5DYZ - chains A and C; structure by X-ray diffraction, 1.97 A resolution.

== Chain A (and C) ==
Molecule: Bifunctional P-450/NADPH-P450 reductase
Source organism: Bacillus megaterium
Notes: EC 1.14.14.1, 1.6.2.4; chain C of this document is another copy of the same molecule, construct and numbering; everything in this record applies to it too
Reference sequence: P14779 (CPXB_BACME); residues 1-470 here correspond to UniProt positions 2-471 (UniProt number = residue number + 1)
Amino-acid sequence (470 residues; row label = number of the first residue in the row):
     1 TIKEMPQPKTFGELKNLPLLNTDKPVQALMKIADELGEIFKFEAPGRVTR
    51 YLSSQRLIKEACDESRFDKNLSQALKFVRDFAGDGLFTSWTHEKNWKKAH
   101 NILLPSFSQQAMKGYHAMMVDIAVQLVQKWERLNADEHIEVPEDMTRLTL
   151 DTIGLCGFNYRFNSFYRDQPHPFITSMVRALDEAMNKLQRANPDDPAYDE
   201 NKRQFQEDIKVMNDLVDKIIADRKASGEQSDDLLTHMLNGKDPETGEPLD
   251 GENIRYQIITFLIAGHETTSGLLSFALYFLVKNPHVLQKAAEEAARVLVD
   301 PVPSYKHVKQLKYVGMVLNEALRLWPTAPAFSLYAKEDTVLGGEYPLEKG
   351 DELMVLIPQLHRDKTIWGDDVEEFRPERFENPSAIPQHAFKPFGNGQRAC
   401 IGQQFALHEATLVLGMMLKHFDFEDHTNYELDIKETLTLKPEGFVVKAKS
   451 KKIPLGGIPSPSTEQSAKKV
Disordered / not traced: 1, 191-199, 227, 457-470 (chain C: 1, 228, 456-470)
Differences from the reference sequence: engineered mutation G251 (Asp252 in P14779), H307 (Gln308 in P14779)
Bound ions: heme Fe near C400 (its only coordinating residue here)
Ligand contacts: heme (HEM): K69, L75, L86, F87, W96, F107, I153, T260, F261, A264, G265, T268, T269, L272, L322, T327, A328, F331, P392, F393, G394, R398, A399, C400, I401, G402, F405, A406
Swiss-Prot annotation at these positions:
  - binding site ((9Z)-hexadecenoate): Y51
  - binding site (heme): C400
  - site: T268 (Important for catalytic activity)
From the paper describing this entry:
  - binding site for N-palmitoylglycine: Y51, Q73, A74
  - conformationally variable residues (side-chain flip): F87
  - mutagenesis - D251G/Q307H: increased catalytic activity on diclofenac (proposed by the authors, not directly observed)

== How chain A and chain C interact ==
Contacting residue pairs (35):
  Q125(A) - R132(C)
  Q128(A) - Y166(C)
  K129(A) - Y166(C)
  R132(A) - Q125(C)
  R132(A) - R161(C)
  R132(A) - N163(C)  hydrogen bond (backbone-side chain)
  R132(A) - Y166(C)  hydrogen bond
  N134(A) - Y160(C)
  N134(A) - R161(C)  hydrogen bond (side chain-backbone)
  N134(A) - D222(C)
  A135(A) - D222(C)
  D136(A) - K218(C)
  D136(A) - D222(C)  hydrogen bond (backbone-side chain)
  Y160(A) - N134(C)
  R161(A) - R132(C)
  R161(A) - N134(C)  hydrogen bond (backbone-side chain)
  N163(A) - R132(C)  hydrogen bond (side chain-backbone)
  F165(A) - F165(C)
  F165(A) - Y166(C)
  Y166(A) - Q128(C)
  Y166(A) - K129(C)
  Y166(A) - R132(C)  hydrogen bond
  Y166(A) - F165(C)
  Y166(A) - Y166(C)
  Y166(A) - R167(C)
  Y166(A) - D168(C)  hydrogen bond (backbone-backbone)
  R167(A) - Y166(C)
  R167(A) - D168(C)
  D168(A) - Y166(C)  hydrogen bond (backbone-backbone)
  D168(A) - R167(C)
  D168(A) - D168(C)
  K218(A) - D136(C)
  D222(A) - N134(C)
  D222(A) - A135(C)
  D222(A) - D136(C)
Interface residues without a listed pair, chain A (20 interface residues in all): D121, L133, E137, Q169
Interface residues without a listed pair, chain C (20 interface residues in all): D121, L133, E137, N159

== Summary ==
The chain A/chain C interface involves 20 residues from each chain, with 9 hydrogen bonds. Polar contacts
include R132(A)-N163(C), R132(A)-Y166(C) and N134(A)-R161(C). Ligands of chain A: heme. The paper reports a
binding site for N-palmitoylglycine at Y51(A), Q73(A) and A74(A); D251G/Q307H of chain A increase catalytic
activity on diclofenac.
Chain A and chain C are both Bifunctional P-450/NADPH-P450 reductase (Bacillus megaterium); the structure,
Crystal structure of Asp251Gly/Gln307His mutant of cytochrome P450 BM3 in complex with N-palmitoylglycine, was
determined by X-ray diffraction together with 5DYP from the same study.
